1CFY - chain A; structure by X-ray diffraction, 2.30 A resolution.

[Chain A]
Protein: Cofilin
From: Saccharomyces cerevisiae
UniProt: Q03048 (COFI_YEAST); numbering as in UniProt (aligned over 1-143)
Sequence (143 residues; numbered 1 to 143; the number before each row is that of its first residue):
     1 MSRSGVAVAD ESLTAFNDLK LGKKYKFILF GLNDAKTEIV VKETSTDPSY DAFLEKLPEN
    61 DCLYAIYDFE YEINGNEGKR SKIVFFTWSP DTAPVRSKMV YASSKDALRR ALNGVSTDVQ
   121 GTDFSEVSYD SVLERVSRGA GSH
Unresolved in the structure: 1-5, 139-143
Curated features (UniProtKB/Swiss-Prot):
  - modified residue: Ser4 (Phosphoserine)
  - mutagenesis: Lys105 to Asp106 (Reduced interaction with PIP2), Arg109 to Arg110 (Defects in actin monomer interaction)

[Overview]
From UniProt: 4 mutagenesis sites.
Chain A is Cofilin (Saccharomyces cerevisiae); the structure, Yeast cofilin, monoclinic crystal form, was
determined by X-ray diffraction together with 1QPV and 1COF from the same study.
